9AYD - chain A; structure by X-ray diffraction, 1.53 A resolution.

# Chain A
Name: Mitochondrial fission 1 protein
Source organism: Homo sapiens
UniProt: Q9Y3D6 (FIS1_HUMAN); residue numbers follow UniProt; this construct covers 1-123
Amino-acid sequence (129 residues; each row starts with the number of its first residue):
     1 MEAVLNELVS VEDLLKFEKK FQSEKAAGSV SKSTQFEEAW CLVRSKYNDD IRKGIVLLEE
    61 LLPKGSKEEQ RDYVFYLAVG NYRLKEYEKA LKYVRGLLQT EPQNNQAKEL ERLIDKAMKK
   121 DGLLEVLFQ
Differences from the reference sequence: engineered mutation Glu38 (Tyr in Q9Y3D6); expression tag (124-129)
UniProt features mapped onto this chain:
  - modified residue: Met1 (N-acetylmethionine), Ser10 (Phosphoserine)
  - mutagenesis: Leu14 (L14P: Approximately 40% of cells display fragmented mitochondria), Leu42 (L42P: Less than 15% of cells display fragmented mitochondria), Leu58 (L58P: Less than 15% of cells display fragmented mitochondria), Leu77 (L77P: Less than 15% of cells display fragmented mitochondria. Shows greatly reduced binding to DNM1L), Leu91 (L91P: Less than 15% of cells display fragmented mitochondria. Shows greatly reduced binding to DNM1L), Leu110 (L110P: Approximately 40% of cells display fragmented mitochondria. No change in binding to DNM1L)
Reported in the primary citation:
  - mutagenesis - C41S/V56C: abolished binding to SP11
  - mutagenesis - C41S: abolished binding to CPM
  - post-translational modification sites: Thr34 (citing earlier work)
  - mutagenesis - C41S: abolished localization to hydrogen peroxide

# Overview
Curated annotation (UniProt) lists 6 mutagenesis sites. From the paper: C41S/V56C abolish binding to SP11; a
modification site at Thr34.
Chain A is Mitochondrial fission 1 protein (Homo sapiens); the structure, Mitochondrial fission 1 (Fis1)
protein structure Y38E mutation 1.53A, was determined by X-ray diffraction (same publication as 9AVB, 9AVC,
9AVD, 9AVE and 9AYE).
